PDB entry 6A9X | X-ray diffraction, 2.20 A resolution | chains D and A

# Chain D
Protein: Gamma-aminobutyric acid receptor-associated protein
Organism: Mus musculus
UniProt: Q9DCD6 (GBRAP_MOUSE); residues 1-117 here = UniProt positions 1-117
Amino-acid sequence (117 residues; each row starts with the number of its first residue):
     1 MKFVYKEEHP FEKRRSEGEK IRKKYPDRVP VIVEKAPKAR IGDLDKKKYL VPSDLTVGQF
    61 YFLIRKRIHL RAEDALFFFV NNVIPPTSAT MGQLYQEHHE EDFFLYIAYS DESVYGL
UniProt features mapped onto this chain:
  - region: Met-1 to Arg-22 (Interaction with beta-tubulin), Ala-36 to Ile-68 (Interaction with GABRG2), Lys-48 to Leu-50 (Interaction with LIR (LC3 nteracting Region) motif of ATG3)
  - site: Glu-17 (Interaction with LIR (LC3 nteracting Region) motif of ATG3), Arg-28 (Interaction with LIR (LC3 nteracting Region) motif of ATG3), Gly-116, Leu-117 (Cleavage)
  - lipidation: Gly-116 (Phosphatidylethanolamine amidated glycine)

# Chain A
Protein: Ankyrin-3
Organism: Rattus norvegicus
UniProt: O70511 (ANK3_RAT); residues 1987-2010 here = UniProt positions 1987-2010
Amino-acid sequence (24 residues; row label = number of the first residue in the row):
  1987 DDWTEFSSEE IREARQAAAS HAPS
Unresolved in the structure: 2005-2010
What the authors report for this chain:
  - disease-associated variants - W1989R: decreased signaling

# Interface between chain D and chain A
Pairs across the interface (31; chain D residue first):
  Glu-17(D) / Trp-1989(A)  hydrogen bond
  Ile-21(D) / Trp-1989(A)
  Tyr-25(D) / Asp-1987(A)
  Arg-28(D) / Glu-1991(A)  salt bridge
  Pro-30(D) / Trp-1989(A)  hydrophobic
  Val-31(D) / Trp-1989(A)
  Lys-46(D) / Thr-1990(A)
  Lys-48(D) / Asp-1988(A)  salt bridge
  Lys-48(D) / Trp-1989(A)
  Lys-48(D) / Thr-1990(A)  hydrogen bond (backbone-backbone)
  Tyr-49(D) / Trp-1989(A)
  Tyr-49(D) / Thr-1990(A)
  Tyr-49(D) / Phe-1992(A)  hydrophobic
  Leu-50(D) / Thr-1990(A)  hydrogen bond (backbone-backbone)
  Leu-50(D) / Glu-1991(A)
  Pro-52(D) / Ile-1997(A)  hydrophobic
  Gly-58(D) / Ala-2004(A)
  Gln-59(D) / Ala-2000(A)  hydrogen bond (side chain-backbone)
  Gln-59(D) / Arg-2001(A)
  Gln-59(D) / Ala-2004(A)
  Phe-60(D) / Phe-1992(A)  hydrophobic
  Phe-62(D) / Glu-1999(A)
  Phe-62(D) / Ala-2000(A)  hydrophobic
  Phe-62(D) / Ala-2003(A)  hydrophobic
  Leu-63(D) / Phe-1992(A)  hydrophobic
  Leu-63(D) / Glu-1996(A)
  Leu-63(D) / Ala-2000(A)  hydrophobic
  Arg-67(D) / Thr-1990(A)
  Arg-67(D) / Phe-1992(A)
  Arg-67(D) / Glu-1996(A)  salt bridge
  Phe-104(D) / Trp-1989(A)  hydrophobic
Interface residues without a listed pair, chain D (23 interface residues in all): Ile-32, Val-51, Thr-56, Ile-64, Lys-66
The authors on this interface:
  - residue pairs: Arg-67(D)/Glu-1996(A) (salt bridge)
  - interface residues, chain A: Trp-1989(A), Phe-1992(A)
  - hot spots on chain A (mutagenesis) - W1989R (4000-fold): decreased binding to Gamma-aminobutyric acid receptor-associated protein (chain D)

# In short
The interface between chain D and chain A involves 23 residues on one side and 13 on the other; the contacts
include 4 hydrogen bonds and 3 salt bridges. Polar contacts include Arg-28(D)/Glu-1991(A),
Lys-48(D)/Asp-1988(A) and Arg-67(D)/Glu-1996(A). The authors report a salt bridge between Arg-67(D) and
Glu-1996(A). The paper reports that W1989R of chain A reduces signaling; interface residues Trp-1989(A) and
Phe-1992(A).
Chain D is Gamma-aminobutyric acid receptor-associated protein (Mus musculus) and chain A is Ankyrin-3 (Rattus
norvegicus); the structure, Crystal Structure of AnkG/GABARAP Complex, was determined by X-ray diffraction.
